Entry 1OWR (X-ray diffraction, 3.00 A resolution); this record covers chains B and M of the 3 polymer chains in the assembly.

[Chain B]
Molecule: NFAT1 Monomeric Binding Site, Minus Strand
Sequence (15 nucleotides; numbered 5001 to 5015; the number before each row is that of its first residue):
  5001 AACTATTTTT CCAGC

[Chain M]
Molecule: Nuclear factor of activated T-cells, cytoplasmic 2
Source organism: Homo sapiens
UniProt: Q13469 (NFAC2_HUMAN); numbering as in UniProt (aligned over 396-678)
Amino-acid sequence (284 residues; each row starts with the number of its first residue):
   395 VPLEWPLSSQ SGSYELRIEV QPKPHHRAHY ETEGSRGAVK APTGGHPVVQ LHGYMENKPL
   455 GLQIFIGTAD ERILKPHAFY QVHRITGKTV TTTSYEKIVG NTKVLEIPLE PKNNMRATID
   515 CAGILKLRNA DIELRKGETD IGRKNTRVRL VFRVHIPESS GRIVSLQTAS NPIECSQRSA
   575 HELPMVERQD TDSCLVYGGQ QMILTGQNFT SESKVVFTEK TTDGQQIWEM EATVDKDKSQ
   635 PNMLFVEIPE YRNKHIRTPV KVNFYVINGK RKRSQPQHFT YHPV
Construct notes: cloning artifact (395)
UniProt features mapped onto this chain:
  - DNA-binding region: Arg421 to Gly428
  - motif: Lys664 to Lys666 (Nuclear localization signal)

[Interface between chain B and chain M]
Residue-residue contacts - 21 pairs, chain B then chain M:
  DC5003(B) - Thr616(M)  hydrogen bond to the phosphate
  DT5004(B) - Lys655(M)  salt bridge to the phosphate
  DT5004(B) - His672(M)  phosphate contact
  DA5005(B) - His672(M)  salt bridge to the phosphate
  DT5006(B) - Arg537(M)  base contact
  DT5006(B) - Gln669(M)  phosphate contact
  DT5007(B) - Arg537(M)  hydrogen bond to the sugar
  DT5007(B) - Lys538(M)  phosphate contact
  DT5008(B) - Tyr424(M)  sugar contact
  DT5008(B) - Asn523(M)  phosphate contact
  DT5008(B) - Arg537(M)  phosphate contact
  DT5008(B) - Lys538(M)  hydrogen bond to the phosphate
  DT5009(B) - Tyr424(M)  hydrogen bond to the phosphate
  DT5009(B) - Lys520(M)  salt bridge to the phosphate
  DT5009(B) - Arg522(M)  phosphate contact
  DT5009(B) - Asn523(M)  hydrogen bond to the phosphate
  DT5010(B) - Tyr424(M)  base contact
  DT5010(B) - Thr426(M)  hydrogen bond to the phosphate
  DT5010(B) - Glu427(M)  base contact
  DT5010(B) - Arg522(M)  salt bridge to the phosphate
  DC5011(B) - Glu427(M)  hydrogen bond to the base
Other interface residues (no listed pair), chain M (18 interface residues in all): Arg421, Arg430, Leu521, Ala524, Thr540, Gln571

[Summary]
9 residues of chain B and 18 residues of chain M are in contact; the contacts include 7 hydrogen bonds and 4
salt bridges. Polar contacts include DC5011(B)-Glu427(M), DT5007(B)-Arg537(M) and DC5003(B)-Thr616(M). From
UniProt: a DNA-binding region on chain M.
Here chain B is NFAT1 Monomeric Binding Site, Minus Strand and chain M is Nuclear factor of activated T-cells,
cytoplasmic 2 (Homo sapiens). Entry 1OWR (Crystal structure of human NFAT1 bound monomerically to DNA) was
determined by X-ray diffraction.
